Entry 7O5D (X-ray diffraction, 1.80 A resolution); this record covers chains A and P.

[Chain A]
Name: 14-3-3 protein sigma
Source organism: Homo sapiens
Reference sequence: P31947 (1433S_HUMAN); residue numbers follow UniProt; this construct covers 1-231
Amino-acid sequence (236 residues; row label = number of the first residue in the row; numbers below 1 keep their minus sign (Gly-4 is residue -4)):
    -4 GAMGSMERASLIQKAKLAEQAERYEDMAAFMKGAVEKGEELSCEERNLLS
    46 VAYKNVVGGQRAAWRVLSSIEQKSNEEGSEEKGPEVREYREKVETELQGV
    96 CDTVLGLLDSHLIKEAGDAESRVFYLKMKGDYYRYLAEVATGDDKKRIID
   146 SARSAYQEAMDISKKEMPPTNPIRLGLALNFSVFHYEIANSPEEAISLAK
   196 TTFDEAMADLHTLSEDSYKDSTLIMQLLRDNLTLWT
Disordered / not traced: -4 to -3, 70-77
Sequence notes: expression tag (-4 to 0)
Modified / non-standard residues: Cys38 (S-hydroxycysteine; CSO)
UniProt features mapped onto this chain:
  - site (Interaction with phosphoserine on interacting protein): Arg56, Arg129
  - modified residue (Phosphoserine): Ser5, Ser74
Covalent attachments: 4-methanoyl-N-[(4-methoxyphenyl)methyl]benzamide (V2W) linked to Lys122
Bound ions: Mg2+ near Glu2 (its only coordinating residue here)
Small-molecule neighbours: V2W (4-methanoyl-N-[(4-methoxyphenyl)methyl]benzamide): Phe119, Pro167, Ile168, Gly171, Leu218, Ile219, Leu222
What the authors report for this chain:
  - binding site for V2W: Lys122

[Chain P]
Name: Transcription factor p65
Reference sequence: Q04206 (TF65_HUMAN); residue numbers follow UniProt; this construct covers 39-51
Amino-acid sequence (13 residues; numbered 39 to 51; the number before each row is that of its first residue):
    39 EGRSAGSIPGRRS
Disordered / not traced: 39-42, 50-51
Sequence notes: variant Arg49 (Glu in Q04206)
Modified / non-standard residues: Ser45 (phosphoserine; SEP)
Small-molecule neighbours: V2W (4-methanoyl-N-[(4-methoxyphenyl)methyl]benzamide): Ile46, Pro47, Gly48, Arg49
What the authors report for this chain:
  - post-translational modification sites: Ser45

[How chain A and chain P interact]
Contacting residue pairs - 23 pairs, chain A then chain P:
  Glu14(A) - Arg49(P)  salt bridge
  Asn42(A) - Arg49(P)
  Leu43(A) - Arg49(P)
  Val46(A) - Gly48(P)
  Val46(A) - Arg49(P)
  Arg56(A) - Ser45(P)
  Lys122(A) - Ile46(P)
  Arg129(A) - Ser45(P)
  Tyr130(A) - Ser45(P)
  Gly171(A) - Ile46(P)
  Leu174(A) - Gly44(P)
  Leu174(A) - Ser45(P)
  Leu174(A) - Ile46(P)
  Asn175(A) - Ser45(P)
  Asn175(A) - Ile46(P)  hydrogen bond (side chain-backbone)
  Val178(A) - Gly44(P)
  Glu182(A) - Ala43(P)
  Ile219(A) - Ile46(P)  hydrophobic
  Leu222(A) - Pro47(P)
  Asn226(A) - Ala43(P)
  Asn226(A) - Gly44(P)  hydrogen bond (side chain-backbone)
  Leu229(A) - Ala43(P)
  Trp230(A) - Ala43(P)

[In short]
Chain A and chain P form an interface of 18 and 7 residues respectively, with 2 hydrogen bonds and 1 salt
bridge. Polar contacts include Glu14(A)-Arg49(P), Asn175(A)-Ile46(P) and Asn226(A)-Gly44(P). Bound to chain P:
compound V2W. Compound V2W is covalently linked to Lys122(A). The paper reports a binding site for V2W at
Lys122(A); a modification site at Ser45(P).
Chain A is 14-3-3 protein sigma (Homo sapiens) and chain P is Transcription factor p65; the structure, 14-3-3
sigma with RelA/p65 binding site pS45 and covalently bound TCF521-160, was determined by X-ray diffraction,
deposited together with 7BI3, 7BIQ, 7BIW, 7BIY, 7BJB, 7BJF and 54 further entries.
